PDB entry 8OE1 | X-ray diffraction, 1.90 A resolution | chain A

Chain A:
Name: Beta-lactamase
From: Mycobacterium tuberculosis
Notes: EC 3.5.2.6
UniProtKB: P9WKD3 (BLAC_MYCTU); the construct lacks a stretch of the UniProt sequence and is renumbered around it, so the offset changes along the chain: 28-57 = UniProt 43-72; 59-83 = UniProt 73-97; 86-145 = UniProt 98-157; 146-238 = UniProt 162-254; 2 more segments
Chain sequence (265 residues; row label = number of the first residue in the row; note: 5 numbers in that range are skipped by the numbering (no residue carries them; nothing is unmodelled there); a row labelled like 145A-145D holds insertion residues (145A, then the next letters in order)):
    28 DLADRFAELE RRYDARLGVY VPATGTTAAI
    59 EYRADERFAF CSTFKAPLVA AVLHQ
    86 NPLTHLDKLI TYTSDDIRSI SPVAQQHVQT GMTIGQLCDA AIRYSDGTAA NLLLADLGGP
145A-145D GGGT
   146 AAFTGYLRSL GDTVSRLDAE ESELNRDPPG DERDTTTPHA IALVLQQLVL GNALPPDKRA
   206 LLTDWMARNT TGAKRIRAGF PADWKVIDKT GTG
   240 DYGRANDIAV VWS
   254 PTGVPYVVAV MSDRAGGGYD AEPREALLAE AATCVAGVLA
Differences from the reference sequence: engineered mutation Ser-167 (Pro183 in P9WKD3)
UniProt features mapped onto this chain:
  - active site: Ser-70 (Acyl-ester intermediate), Glu-166 (Proton acceptor)
  - binding site (substrate): Ser-130, Thr-235 to Thr-237
  - site: Lys-73 (Increases nucleophilicity of active site Ser), Ile-105 (Functions as a gatekeeper residue that regulates substrate accessibility to the enzyme active site)
What the authors report for this chain:
  - mutagenesis - P167S: increased growth in response to ceftazidime
  - mutagenesis - P167S: decreased growth in response to ampicillin
  - mutagenesis - P167S: decreased stability
  - mutagenesis - P167S: unchanged catalytic activity on nitrocefin
  - mutagenesis - P167S (20-fold): decreased catalytic activity on ampicillin
  - mutagenesis - P167S: increased catalytic activity on ceftazidime
  - conformationally variable residues (loop rearrangement): Ala-164 to Glu-177
  - catalytic residues: Ser-70, Glu-166 (citing earlier work)

In short:
Curated annotation (UniProt) lists active-site residues Ser-70 and Glu-166 and 4 substrate-binding residues.
From the paper: catalytic residues Ser-70 and Glu-166; P167S increases growth in response to ceftazidime.
Chain A is Beta-lactamase (Mycobacterium tuberculosis); the structure, Structure of P167S BlaC from
Mycobacterium tuberculosis at pH 5, was determined by X-ray diffraction, deposited together with 8OE5.
